PDB entry 2J9C | X-ray diffraction, 1.30 A resolution | chains B and C of the 3 polymer chains in the assembly

[Chain B (and C)]
Protein: Hypothetical nitrogen regulatory pii-like protein MJ0059
Source organism: Methanococcus jannaschii
Notes: chain C of this document is another copy of the same molecule, construct and numbering; everything in this record applies to it too
UniProtKB: Q60381 (Y059_METJA); residue numbers follow UniProt; this construct covers 1-112
Sequence (119 residues; numbered -1 to 117; the number before each row is that of its first residue; numbers below 1 keep their minus sign (Gly-1 is residue -1)):
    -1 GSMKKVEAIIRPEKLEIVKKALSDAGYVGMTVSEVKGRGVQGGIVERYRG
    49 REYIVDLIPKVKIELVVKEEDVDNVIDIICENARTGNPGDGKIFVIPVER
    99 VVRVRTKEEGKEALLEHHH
Disordered / not traced: 116-117
Ligand contacts:
  - ATP (adenosine-5'-triphosphate), molecule 1: Ile7, Gly35, Arg36, Gly37, Val38, Glu44, Lys58, Pro86, Gly87, Asp88, Gly89, Lys90, Phe92
  - ATP, molecule 2: Gly27, Met28, Thr29, Glu62, Leu63, Val64, Arg101, Arg103, Ala111, Leu112, His115
Swiss-Prot annotation at these positions:
  - binding site (ADP): Thr29, Val64, Asp88 to Lys90, Arg101 to Arg103
  - binding site (ATP): Thr29, Val38, Val64, Pro86 to Lys90, Arg101 to Arg103
  - binding site (2-oxoglutarate): Ile52 to Asp54
What the authors report for this chain:
  - Mg2+ coordination through a water molecule: Gly40
  - binding site for ATP: Val38, Lys90

[How chain B and chain C interact]
Residue-residue contacts - 64 pairs, chain B then chain C:
  Lys3(B) - Glu5(C)  salt bridge
  Lys3(B) - Ile94(C)
  Lys17(B) - Arg36(C)  hydrogen bond (backbone-side chain)
  Ser21(B) - Arg36(C)  hydrogen bond
  Gly24(B) - Gln39(C)  hydrogen bond (backbone-side chain)
  Val26(B) - Arg36(C)  hydrogen bond (backbone-side chain)
  Val26(B) - Gly37(C)
  Val26(B) - Gln39(C)
  Gly27(B) - Arg36(C)
  Gly27(B) - Gly37(C)
  Met28(B) - Gly35(C)
  Met28(B) - Arg36(C)  hydrogen bond (backbone-backbone)
  Thr29(B) - Ile7(C)
  Thr29(B) - Val33(C)
  Thr29(B) - Lys34(C)
  Val30(B) - Val33(C)
  Val30(B) - Lys34(C)  hydrogen bond (backbone-backbone)
  Val30(B) - Leu55(C)  hydrophobic
  Ser31(B) - Val33(C)
  Glu62(B) - Glu5(C)
  Glu62(B) - Lys60(C)  salt bridge
  Val64(B) - Phe92(C)  hydrophobic
  Ile94(B) - Ile94(C)  hydrophobic
  Pro95(B) - Ile94(C)
  Pro95(B) - Pro95(C)
  Val96(B) - Val93(C)
  Glu97(B) - Lys2(C)  salt bridge
  Glu97(B) - Val93(C)  hydrogen bond (backbone-backbone)
  Glu97(B) - Pro95(C)
  Arg98(B) - Asp71(C)  salt bridge
  Arg98(B) - Ile74(C)
  Arg98(B) - Ile91(C)
  Arg98(B) - Phe92(C)
  Arg98(B) - Val93(C)  hydrogen bond (backbone-backbone)
  Val99(B) - Lys90(C)
  Val99(B) - Ile91(C)
  Val99(B) - Phe92(C)  hydrophobic
  Val100(B) - Lys90(C)
  Val100(B) - Ile91(C)  hydrogen bond (backbone-backbone)
  Arg101(B) - Val38(C)
  Arg101(B) - Gly89(C)
  Val102(B) - Cys78(C)
  Val102(B) - Ala81(C)  hydrophobic
  Val102(B) - Arg82(C)
  Val102(B) - Asp88(C)
  Val102(B) - Gly89(C)  hydrogen bond (backbone-backbone)
  Val102(B) - Lys90(C)
  Val102(B) - Ile91(C)  hydrophobic
  Arg103(B) - Arg82(C)  hydrogen bond (backbone-side chain)
  Arg103(B) - Gly84(C)
  Arg103(B) - Asn85(C)
  Arg103(B) - Pro86(C)
  Arg103(B) - Asp88(C)
  Lys105(B) - Asp75(C)  salt bridge
  Lys105(B) - Cys78(C)
  Ala111(B) - Lys90(C)  hydrogen bond (backbone-side chain)
  Leu112(B) - Val38(C)
  Leu113(B) - Val38(C)
  Glu114(B) - Val38(C)
  Glu114(B) - Gln39(C)
  His115(B) - Val38(C)
  His115(B) - Gln39(C)  hydrogen bond (backbone-backbone)
  His115(B) - Gly40(C)
  His115(B) - Gly41(C)
Also at the interface, not in a pair above, chain B (29 interface residues in all): Leu13
Also at the interface, not in a pair above, chain C (32 interface residues in all): Val70

[Overview]
29 residues of chain B and 32 residues of chain C are in contact, with 13 hydrogen bonds and 5 salt bridges.
Polar contacts include Lys3(B)-Glu5(C), Glu62(B)-Lys60(C) and Glu97(B)-Lys2(C). Ligands of chain B: ATP. The
paper reports a binding site for ATP at Val38(B) and Lys90(B); water-mediated Mg2+ coordination by Gly40(B).
Both chains are Hypothetical nitrogen regulatory pii-like protein MJ0059 (Methanococcus jannaschii). Entry
2J9C (Structure of GlnK1 with bound effectors indicates regulatory mechanism for ammonia uptake) was
determined by X-ray diffraction, deposited together with 2J9D and 2J9E.
